PDB entry 6WNK | X-ray diffraction, 2.28 A resolution | chains H and I of the 28 polymer chains in the assembly

Chain H (and I):
Protein: Proteasome subunit beta
Organism: Mycobacterium tuberculosis
Notes: EC 3.4.25.1; chain I of this document is another copy of the same molecule, construct and numbering; everything in this record applies to it too
UniProtKB: A5U4D6 (PSB_MYCTA); residues 1-234 here correspond to UniProt positions 58-291 (UniProt number = residue number + 57)
Chain sequence (240 residues; numbered 1 to 240; the number before each row is that of its first residue):
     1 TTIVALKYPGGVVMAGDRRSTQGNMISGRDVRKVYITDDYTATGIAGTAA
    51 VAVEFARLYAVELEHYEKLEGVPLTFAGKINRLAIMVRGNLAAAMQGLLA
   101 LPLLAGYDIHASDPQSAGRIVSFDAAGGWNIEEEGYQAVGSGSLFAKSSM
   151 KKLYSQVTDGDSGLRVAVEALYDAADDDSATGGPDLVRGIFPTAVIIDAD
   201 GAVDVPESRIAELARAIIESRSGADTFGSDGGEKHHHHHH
Disordered / not traced: 225-240 (chain I: 223-240)
Construct notes: expression tag (235-240)
Residues lining bound ligands:
  - U5Y ((12S,15S)-N-[(2-fluorophenyl)methyl]-10,13-dioxo-12-{2-oxo-2-[(2R)-2-phenylpyrrolidin-1-yl]ethyl}-2-oxa-11,14-diazatricyclo[15.2.2.1~3,7~]docosa-1(19),3(22),4,6,17,20-hexaene-15-carboxamide), molecule 1: T1, R19, S20, T21, Q22, S27, V31, K33, I45, A46, G47, T48, A49, A52, V53, G97
  - U5Y, molecule 2: S122, F123, D124, A126, G128, W129, N130
Curated features (UniProtKB/Swiss-Prot):
  - active site: T1 (Nucleophile)
What the authors report for this chain:
  - binding site for U5Y: T21, Q22, S27, G47, A49, A50, D124, A180
  - specificity-determining residues: Q22
  - catalytic residues: T1
  - binding site for citric acid: T1

How chain H and chain I interact:
Residue-residue contacts - 12 pairs, chain H then chain I:
  M25(H) with L144(I), hydrophobic
  R29(H) with E134(I), salt bridge
  D30(H) with E133(I)
  R32(H) with E133(I), salt bridge
  A50(H) with A126(I); G127(I); G128(I)
  R57(H) with N81(I)
  L98(H) with R88(I); L91(I), hydrophobic; A126(I), hydrophobic
  R188(H) with E134(I), salt bridge
Interface residues without a listed pair, chain H (9 interface residues in all): V53
Interface residues without a listed pair, chain I (11 interface residues in all): D124, W129

In short:
9 residues of chain H and 11 residues of chain I are in contact; the contacts include 3 salt bridges. Polar
pairs include R29(H)-E134(I), R32(H)-E133(I) and R188(H)-E134(I). Bound to chain H: compound U5Y. The paper
reports the catalytic residue T1(H); a binding site for U5Y at T21(H), Q22(H) and S27(H) among others.
Chain H and chain I are both Proteasome subunit beta (Mycobacterium tuberculosis); the structure, Macrocyclic
peptides TDI5575 that selectively inhibit the Mycobacterium tuberculosis proteasome, was determined by X-ray
diffraction.
